Entry 8FX0 (X-ray diffraction, 1.52 A resolution); this record covers chains A and B.

== Chain A (and B) ==
Protein: Hypoxanthine-guanine phosphoribosyltransferase
Organism: Trypanosoma cruzi  (strain CL Brener)
Notes: EC 2.4.2.8; chain B of this document is another copy of the same molecule, construct and numbering; everything in this record applies to it too
Reference sequence: A0A7J6XZA2 (A0A7J6XZA2_TRYCR); residues 1-231 here correspond to UniProt positions 109-339 (UniProt number = residue number + 108)
Chain sequence (231 residues; row label = number of the first residue in the row):
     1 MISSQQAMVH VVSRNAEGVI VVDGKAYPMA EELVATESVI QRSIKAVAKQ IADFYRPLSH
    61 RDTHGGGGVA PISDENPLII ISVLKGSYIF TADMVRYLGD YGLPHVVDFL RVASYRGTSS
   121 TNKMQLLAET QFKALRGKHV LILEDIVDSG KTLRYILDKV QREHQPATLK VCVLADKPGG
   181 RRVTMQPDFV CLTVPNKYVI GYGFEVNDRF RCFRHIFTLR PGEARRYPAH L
Not modelled in the structure: 1-9, 116-121 (chain B: 1-8, 115-124)
Residues lining bound ligands: YC9 ([(3R)-4-hydroxy-3-{[(4-oxo-4,5-dihydro-3H-pyrrolo[3,2-d]pyrimidin-7-yl)methyl]amino}butyl]phosphonic acid): Glu144, Asp145, Ile146, Val147, Asp148, Ser149, Gly150, Lys151, Thr152, Lys177, Lys197, Tyr198, Val199, Phe204, Glu205
What the authors report for this chain:
  - binding site for YC9: Asp145, Tyr198
  - catalytic residues: Asp148 (citing earlier work)
  - specificity-determining residues: Phe204 (proposed by the authors, not directly observed)

== How chain A and chain B interact ==
Pairs across the interface (76):
  Lys25(A) - Gly99(B)  hydrogen bond (side chain-backbone)
  Thr63(A) - Ala229(B)
  His64(A) - Arg226(B)
  Asp74(A) - Arg209(B)  hydrogen bond (backbone-side chain)
  Asp74(A) - Tyr227(B)
  Glu75(A) - Arg209(B)  hydrogen bond (backbone-side chain)
  Glu75(A) - Arg226(B)  salt bridge
  Glu75(A) - Tyr227(B)
  Pro77(A) - Arg209(B)
  Leu84(A) - Leu84(B)  hydrophobic
  Lys85(A) - Val107(B)  hydrogen bond (side chain-backbone)
  Lys85(A) - Phe109(B)
  Lys85(A) - Phe132(B)
  Tyr88(A) - Tyr88(B)
  Tyr88(A) - Thr91(B)
  Tyr88(A) - Ala92(B)  hydrophobic
  Tyr88(A) - Val95(B)
  Tyr88(A) - Phe109(B)  hydrophobic
  Ile89(A) - Ala92(B)  hydrophobic
  Ile89(A) - Arg96(B)
  Thr91(A) - Tyr88(B)
  Ala92(A) - Tyr88(B)
  Ala92(A) - Ile89(B)  hydrophobic
  Ala92(A) - Ala92(B)  hydrophobic
  Asp93(A) - Arg96(B)  salt bridge
  Val95(A) - Tyr88(B)
  Val95(A) - Cys212(B)
  Arg96(A) - Ile89(B)
  Arg96(A) - Asp93(B)  salt bridge
  Arg96(A) - Arg96(B)
  Arg96(A) - Tyr202(B)
  Arg96(A) - Cys212(B)
  Arg96(A) - Arg214(B)
  Tyr97(A) - Arg214(B)
  Gly99(A) - Lys25(B)  hydrogen bond (backbone-side chain)
  Asp100(A) - Arg214(B)  salt bridge
  His105(A) - Cys212(B)
  Val106(A) - Asp208(B)
  Val107(A) - Lys85(B)  hydrogen bond (backbone-side chain)
  Val107(A) - Tyr88(B)
  Val107(A) - Asp208(B)
  Asp108(A) - Lys85(B)  salt bridge
  Asp108(A) - Arg111(B)  salt bridge
  Phe109(A) - Lys85(B)
  Phe109(A) - Tyr88(B)  hydrophobic
  Arg111(A) - Gln131(B)
  Leu127(A) - Gln131(B)
  Gln131(A) - Arg111(B)
  Gln131(A) - Leu127(B)
  Phe132(A) - Lys85(B)
  Phe132(A) - Asp208(B)
  Phe132(A) - Leu231(B)
  Lys133(A) - Leu231(B)  hydrogen bond (backbone-backbone)
  Ala134(A) - His230(B)
  Ala134(A) - Leu231(B)
  Tyr202(A) - Arg96(B)
  Asp208(A) - Val106(B)
  Asp208(A) - Val107(B)
  Asp208(A) - Phe132(B)
  Arg209(A) - Asp74(B)  hydrogen bond (side chain-backbone)
  Arg209(A) - Glu75(B)  hydrogen bond (side chain-backbone)
  Arg209(A) - Pro77(B)
  Cys212(A) - Val95(B)
  Cys212(A) - Arg96(B)
  Cys212(A) - His105(B)
  Arg214(A) - Arg96(B)
  Arg214(A) - Tyr97(B)
  Arg214(A) - Asp100(B)  salt bridge
  Arg226(A) - His64(B)
  Tyr227(A) - Asp74(B)
  Ala229(A) - Thr63(B)
  His230(A) - Ala134(B)
  Leu231(A) - Phe132(B)
  Leu231(A) - Lys133(B)  hydrogen bond (backbone-backbone)
  Leu231(A) - Ala134(B)  hydrogen bond (backbone-backbone)
  Leu231(A) - Leu135(B)
Other interface residues (no listed pair), chain A (42 interface residues in all): Gln41, Asn207, Pro228
Other interface residues (no listed pair), chain B (43 interface residues in all): Gln41, Asp108, Asn207, Pro228

== In short ==
42 residues of chain A face 43 of chain B across their interface, with 11 hydrogen bonds and 7 salt bridges.
Polar pairs include Glu75(A)-Arg226(B), Asp93(A)-Arg96(B) and Asp100(A)-Arg214(B). Ligands of chain A:
compound YC9. The paper reports the catalytic residue Asp148(A); a binding site for YC9 at Asp145(A) and
Tyr198(A).
Chain A and chain B are both Hypoxanthine-guanine phosphoribosyltransferase (Trypanosoma cruzi  (strain CL
Brener)); the structure, Crystal structure of the Trypanosoma cruzi hypoxanthine-guanine-xanthine
phosphoribosyltransferase (HGXPRT), isoform D, bound to (S)-SerMe-ImmH Phosphonate, was determined by X-ray
diffraction (same publication as 8FWZ, 8FX1, 8FX2 and 8FX3).
